PDB entry 8JQM | electron microscopy, 2.80 A resolution | chains B and M of the 8 polymer chains in the assembly

[Chain B]
Name: Non-structural protein 1
From: Zika virus
UniProtKB: A0A7U3RUT3 (A0A7U3RUT3_ZIKV); residues 3-354 here correspond to UniProt positions 797-1148 (UniProt number = residue number + 794)
Chain sequence (358 residues; each row starts with the number of its first residue; numbers below 1 keep their minus sign (His-3 is residue -3)):
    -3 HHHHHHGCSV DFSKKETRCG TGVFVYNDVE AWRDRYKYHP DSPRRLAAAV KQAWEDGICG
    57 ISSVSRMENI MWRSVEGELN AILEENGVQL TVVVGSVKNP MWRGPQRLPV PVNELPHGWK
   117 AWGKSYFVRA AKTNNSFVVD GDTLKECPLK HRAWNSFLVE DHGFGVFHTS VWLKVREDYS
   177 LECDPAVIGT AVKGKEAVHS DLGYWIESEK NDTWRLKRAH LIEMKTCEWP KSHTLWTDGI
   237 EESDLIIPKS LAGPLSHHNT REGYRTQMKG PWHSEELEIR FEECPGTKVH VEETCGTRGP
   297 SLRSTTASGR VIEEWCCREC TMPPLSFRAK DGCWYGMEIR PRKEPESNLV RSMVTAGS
Disordered / not traced: -3 to 0, 353-354
Cystine bridges: Cys4-Cys15, Cys55-Cys143, Cys179-Cys223, Cys280-Cys329, Cys291-Cys312, Cys313-Cys316
Differences from the reference sequence: expression tag (-3 to 2)

[Chain M]
Name: 4F10 Fab Heavy Chain
From: Homo sapiens
Notes: antibody fragment or engineered binder
Chain sequence (120 residues; numbered 1 to 120; the number before each row is that of its first residue):
     1 EVQLLESGPG LVKPSQTLSL TCTVSGGSIS SGGYYWSWIR QHPGKGLEWI GYIYYSGSTY
    61 YNPSLKSRVA MSVDTSKNQF SLTLSSVTAA DTAVYYCARA IDNFYDNSIW GQGTLVTVSS
Disordered / not traced: 120
Cystine bridges: Cys22-Cys97

[Interface between chain B and chain M]
Residue-residue contacts (24; chain B residue first):
  Lys94(B) - Tyr55(M)  hydrogen bond
  Asp138(B) - Thr75(M)
  Lys141(B) - Ser76(M)
  His269(B) - Ser56(M)
  Arg299(B) - Tyr54(M)
  Arg299(B) - Asp102(M)  salt bridge
  Arg299(B) - Asn103(M)  hydrogen bond
  Thr301(B) - Asn103(M)  hydrogen bond
  Thr302(B) - Asn103(M)
  Ala303(B) - Tyr35(M)
  Ala303(B) - Tyr54(M)
  Ala303(B) - Asp102(M)
  Ala303(B) - Asn103(M)  hydrogen bond (backbone-backbone)
  Ser304(B) - Phe104(M)
  Ser304(B) - Tyr105(M)
  Gly305(B) - Asn103(M)
  Asp327(B) - Asn103(M)  hydrogen bond (backbone-side chain)
  Ser343(B) - Tyr60(M)
  Asn344(B) - Tyr60(M)
  Val346(B) - Ser58(M)
  Arg347(B) - Ser58(M)
  Arg347(B) - Thr59(M)  hydrogen bond (side chain-backbone)
  Met349(B) - Gly57(M)
  Met349(B) - Ser58(M)
Interface residues without a listed pair, chain B (17 interface residues in all): Leu345
Interface residues without a listed pair, chain M (15 interface residues in all): Tyr52

[Summary]
17 residues of chain B and 15 residues of chain M are in contact; the contacts include 6 hydrogen bonds and 1
salt bridge. Among the polar pairs are Arg299(B)-Asp102(M), Lys94(B)-Tyr55(M) and Arg299(B)-Asn103(M).
Here chain B is Non-structural protein 1 (Zika virus) and chain M is 4F10 Fab Heavy Chain (Homo sapiens).
Entry 8JQM (CryoEM structure of sNS1 complexed with Fab 4F10) was determined by electron microscopy (same
publication as 8JKF).
